Entry 8ASV (electron microscopy, 4.35 A resolution (low resolution: residue-level contacts below are approximate; hydrogen-bond / salt-bridge calls are withheld)); this record covers chains A and J of the 10 polymer chains in the assembly.

[Chain A]
Molecule: Elongator complex protein 1
Source organism: Saccharomyces cerevisiae
UniProt: Q06706 (ELP1_YEAST); numbering as in UniProt (aligned over 1-1349)
Chain sequence (1349 residues; numbered 1 to 1349; the number before each row is that of its first residue):
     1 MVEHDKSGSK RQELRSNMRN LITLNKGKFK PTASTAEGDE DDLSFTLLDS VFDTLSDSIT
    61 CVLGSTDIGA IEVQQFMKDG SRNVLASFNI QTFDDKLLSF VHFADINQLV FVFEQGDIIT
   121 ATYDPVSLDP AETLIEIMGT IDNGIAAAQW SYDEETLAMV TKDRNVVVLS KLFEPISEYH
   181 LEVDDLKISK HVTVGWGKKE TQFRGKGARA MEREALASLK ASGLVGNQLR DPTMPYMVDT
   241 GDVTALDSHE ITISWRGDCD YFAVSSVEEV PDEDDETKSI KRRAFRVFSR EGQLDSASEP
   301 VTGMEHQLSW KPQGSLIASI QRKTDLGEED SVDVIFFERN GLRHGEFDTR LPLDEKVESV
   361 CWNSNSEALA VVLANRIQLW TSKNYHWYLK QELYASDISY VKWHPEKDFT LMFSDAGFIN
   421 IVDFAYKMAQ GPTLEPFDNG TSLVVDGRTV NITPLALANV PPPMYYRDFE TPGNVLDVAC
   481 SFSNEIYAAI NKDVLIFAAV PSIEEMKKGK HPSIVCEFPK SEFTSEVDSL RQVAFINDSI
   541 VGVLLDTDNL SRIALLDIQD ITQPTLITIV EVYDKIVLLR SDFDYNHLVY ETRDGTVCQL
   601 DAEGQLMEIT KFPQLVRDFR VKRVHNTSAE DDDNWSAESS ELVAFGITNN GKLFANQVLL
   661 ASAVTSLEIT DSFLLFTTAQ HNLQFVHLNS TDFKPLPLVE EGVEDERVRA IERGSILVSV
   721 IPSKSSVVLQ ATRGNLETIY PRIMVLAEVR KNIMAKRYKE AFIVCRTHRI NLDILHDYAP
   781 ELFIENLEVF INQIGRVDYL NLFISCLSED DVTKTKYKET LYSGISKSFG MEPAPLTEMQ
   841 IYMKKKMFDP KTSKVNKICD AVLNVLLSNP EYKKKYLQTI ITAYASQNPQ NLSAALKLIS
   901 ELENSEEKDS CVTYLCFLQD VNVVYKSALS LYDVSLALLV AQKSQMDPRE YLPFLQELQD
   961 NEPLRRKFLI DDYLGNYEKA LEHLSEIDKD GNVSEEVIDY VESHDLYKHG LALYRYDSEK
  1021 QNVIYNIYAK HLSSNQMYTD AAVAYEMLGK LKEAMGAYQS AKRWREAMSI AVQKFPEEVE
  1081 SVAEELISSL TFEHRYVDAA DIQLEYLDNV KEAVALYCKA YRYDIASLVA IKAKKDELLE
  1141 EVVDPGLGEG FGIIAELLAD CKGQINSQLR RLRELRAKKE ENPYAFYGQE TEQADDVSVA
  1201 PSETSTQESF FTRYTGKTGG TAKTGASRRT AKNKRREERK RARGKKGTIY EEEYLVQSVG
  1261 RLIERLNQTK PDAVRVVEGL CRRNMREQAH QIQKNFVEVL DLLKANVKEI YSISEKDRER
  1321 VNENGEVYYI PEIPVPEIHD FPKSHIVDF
Unresolved in the structure: 1-17, 1182-1241, 1313-1349
From the paper describing this entry:
  - mutagenesis - D1160A/Q1164A/R1171A, Y1254A/R1261A/R1265A: abolished catalytic activity

[Chain J]
Molecule: Elongator complex protein 4
Source organism: Saccharomyces cerevisiae
UniProt: Q02884 (ELP4_YEAST); residues 1-456 here = UniProt positions 1-456
Chain sequence (456 residues; row label = number of the first residue in the row):
     1 MSFRKRGEIL NDRGSGLRGP LLRGPPRTSS TPLRTGNRRA PGNVPLSDTT ARLKKLNIAD
    61 ESKTKMGLDS SHVGVRPSPA TSQPTTSTGS ADLDSILGHM GLPLGNSVLV EEQSTTEFHS
   121 ILGKLFAAQG IVHNRISDSS ADKTRNGDTH VIVLSLNQMF AKELPGIYKG SRKQMKKNLI
   181 SEEESKVTVQ NLNETQRSTP SRYKDLKIAW KYKLADEKRL GSPDRDDIQQ NSEYKDYNHQ
   241 FDITTRLMPA PIASELTFIA PTQPVSTILS QIEQTIKRND KKLIRIVIPS LLHPAMYPPK
   301 MFESSEIIGL MHGVRSLVKK YYERVVLFAS ISIDIITPPL LVLLRNMFDS VINLEPFNQE
   361 MTEFLERVYK SQPGKIQHGL VHILKLPVFT DRGEMRVLKS EWAFKNGRKK FEIEQWGIPV
   421 DDAEGSAASE QSHSHSHSDE ISHNIPAKKT KISLDY
Unresolved in the structure: 1-66, 420-456
From the paper describing this entry:
  - mutagenesis - Y369A/S371A, Q372A/K375A, E401A: unchanged catalytic activity

[How chain A and chain J interact]
Residue-residue contacts - 12 pairs, chain A then chain J:
  Gln-1164(A) with Glu-183(J); Val-187(J); Thr-188(J)
  Ser-1167(A) with Thr-188(J); Val-189(J)
  Gln-1168(A) with Val-189(J)
  Arg-1171(A) with Asn-191(J); Leu-192(J)
  Tyr-1254(A) with Glu-182(J); Val-189(J)
  Arg-1261(A) with Glu-183(J)
  Arg-1265(A) with Glu-184(J)
Other interface residues (no listed pair), chain A (8 interface residues in all): Asp-1160
Other interface residues (no listed pair), chain J (9 interface residues in all): Gln-190
Interface features reported in the paper:
  - interface residues, chain A: Asp-1160(A), Gln-1164(A), Arg-1171(A), Tyr-1254(A), Arg-1261(A), Arg-1265(A)
  - interface residues, chain J: Arg-172(J)

[In short]
The interface between chain A and chain J involves 8 residues on one side and 9 on the other. From the paper:
D1160A/Q1164A/R1171A and Y1254A/R1261A/R1265A of chain A abolish catalytic activity; interface residues
Asp-1160(A), Gln-1164(A) and Arg-172(J) among others; 5 substitutions were tested in all.
Chain A is Elongator complex protein 1 and chain J is Elongator complex protein 4, both from Saccharomyces
cerevisiae; the structure, Cryo-EM structure of yeast Elongator complex, was determined by electron microscopy
(same publication as 8ASW, 8AT6 and 8AVG).
